7BRS - chain A; structure by X-ray diffraction, 2.67 A resolution.

[Chain A]
Name: Beta-galactosidase
Source organism: Escherichia coli K-12
Notes: EC 3.2.1.23
UniProtKB: P00722 (BGAL_ECOLI); residues 0-1023 here correspond to UniProt positions 1-1024 (UniProt number = residue number + 1)
Amino-acid sequence (1025 residues; each row starts with the number of its first residue; numbers below 1 keep their minus sign (Ser-1 is residue -1)):
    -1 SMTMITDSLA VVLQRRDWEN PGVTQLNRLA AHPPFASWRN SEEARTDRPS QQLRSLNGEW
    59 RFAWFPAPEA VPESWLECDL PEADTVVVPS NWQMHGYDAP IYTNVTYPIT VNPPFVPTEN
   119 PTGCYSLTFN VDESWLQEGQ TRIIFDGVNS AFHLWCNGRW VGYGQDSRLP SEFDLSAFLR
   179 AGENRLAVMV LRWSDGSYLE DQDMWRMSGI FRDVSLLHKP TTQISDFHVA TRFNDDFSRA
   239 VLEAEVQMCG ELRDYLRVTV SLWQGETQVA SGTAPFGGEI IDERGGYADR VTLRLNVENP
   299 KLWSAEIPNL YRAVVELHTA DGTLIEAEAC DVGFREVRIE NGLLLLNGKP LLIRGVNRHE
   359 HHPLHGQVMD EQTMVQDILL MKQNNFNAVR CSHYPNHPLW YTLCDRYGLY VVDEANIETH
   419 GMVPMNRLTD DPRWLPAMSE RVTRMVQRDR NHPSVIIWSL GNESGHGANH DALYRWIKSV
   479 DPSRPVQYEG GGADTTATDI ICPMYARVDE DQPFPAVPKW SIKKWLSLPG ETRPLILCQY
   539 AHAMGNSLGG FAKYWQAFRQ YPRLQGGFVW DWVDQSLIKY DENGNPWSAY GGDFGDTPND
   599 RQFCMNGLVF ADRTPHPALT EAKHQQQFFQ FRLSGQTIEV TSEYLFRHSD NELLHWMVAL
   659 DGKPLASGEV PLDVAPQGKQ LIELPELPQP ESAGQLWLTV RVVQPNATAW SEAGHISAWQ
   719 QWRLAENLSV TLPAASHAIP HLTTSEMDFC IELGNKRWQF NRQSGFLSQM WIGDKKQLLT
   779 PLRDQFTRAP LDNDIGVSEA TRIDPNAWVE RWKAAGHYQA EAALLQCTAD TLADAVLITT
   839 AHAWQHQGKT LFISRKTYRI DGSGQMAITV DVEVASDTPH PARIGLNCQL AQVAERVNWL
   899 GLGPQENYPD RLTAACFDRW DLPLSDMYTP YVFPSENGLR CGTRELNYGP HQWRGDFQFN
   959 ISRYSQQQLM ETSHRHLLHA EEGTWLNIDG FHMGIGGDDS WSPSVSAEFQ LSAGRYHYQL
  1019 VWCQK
Not modelled in the structure: -1 to 2
Construct notes: expression tag (-1); engineered mutation Gln537 (Glu538 in P00722)
Metal / ion sites: Mg2+ site 1: Asp15, Asn18, Val21, Gln163, Asp193; Na+: Asp201, Phe601 (together with F4X); Mg2+ site 2: Glu416, Glu461
Small-molecule neighbours: F4X (8-[2-[(E)-2-[4-[(2S,3R,4S,5R,6R)-6-(hydroxymethyl)-3,4,5-tris(oxidanyl)oxan-2-yl]oxyphenyl]ethenyl]-3,3-dimethyl-indol-1-ium-1-yl]octanoic acid): Asn102, Val103, Asp201, His418, Glu461, Met502, Tyr503, Gln537, His540, Trp568, Phe601, Asn604, Val795, Asp802, Trp999

[Summary]
Ligands of chain A: compound F4X. The Mg2+ site 1 is built by Asp15, Asn18, Val21, Gln163 and Asp193. Asp201
and Phe601 coordinate Na+.
Chain A is Beta-galactosidase (Escherichia coli K-12); the structure, E.coli beta-galactosidase (E537Q) in
complex with fluorescent probe KSA02, was determined by X-ray diffraction, deposited together with 7BTK.
